9FHA - chains A and B; structure by X-ray diffraction, 1.70 A resolution.

== Chain A (and B) ==
Protein: Transthyretin
Organism: Homo sapiens
Notes: chain B of this document is another copy of the same molecule, construct and numbering; everything in this record applies to it too
UniProt: P02766 (TTHY_HUMAN); residues 1-127 here correspond to UniProt positions 21-147 (UniProt number = residue number + 20)
Sequence (127 residues; row label = number of the first residue in the row):
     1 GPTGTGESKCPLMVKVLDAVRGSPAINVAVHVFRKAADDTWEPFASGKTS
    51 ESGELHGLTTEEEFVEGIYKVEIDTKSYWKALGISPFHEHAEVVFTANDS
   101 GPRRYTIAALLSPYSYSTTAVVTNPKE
Disordered / not traced: 1-9, 126-127 (chain B: 1-9, 125-127)
Small-molecule neighbours: A1IC9 (2-[(E)-[2-(trifluoromethyl)phenyl]methoxyiminomethyl]benzoic acid): K15, L17, T106, A108, A109, L110, S117, T118, T119, V121
UniProt features mapped onto this chain:
  - binding site (L-thyroxine): K15, E54, S117
  - modified residue: C10 (Sulfocysteine), E42 (4-carboxyglutamate), S52 (Phosphoserine)
  - glycosylation: N98 (N-linked (GlcNAc...) asparagine)

== Interface between chain A and chain B ==
Residue-residue contacts (40; chain A residue first):
  K76(A) - T96(B)
  F87(A) - F95(B)  hydrophobic
  F87(A) - T96(B)
  F87(A) - Y105(B)  hydrophobic
  F87(A) - I107(B)  hydrophobic
  F87(A) - A120(B)  hydrophobic
  H88(A) - V93(B)
  H88(A) - V94(B)
  H88(A) - T118(B)
  E89(A) - V94(B)  hydrogen bond (backbone-backbone)
  E89(A) - T96(B)  hydrogen bond
  E92(A) - K70(B)  salt bridge
  E92(A) - E92(B)
  E92(A) - Y116(B)  hydrogen bond (backbone-side chain)
  V93(A) - H88(B)
  V94(A) - H88(B)
  V94(A) - E89(B)  hydrogen bond (backbone-backbone)
  V94(A) - H90(B)
  V94(A) - E92(B)
  F95(A) - F87(B)  hydrophobic
  F95(A) - E89(B)
  T96(A) - E89(B)  hydrogen bond
  Y105(A) - F87(B)  hydrophobic
  I107(A) - F87(B)  hydrophobic
  Y114(A) - T119(B)
  Y114(A) - A120(B)  hydrogen bond (backbone-backbone)
  S115(A) - T118(B)  hydrogen bond (side chain-backbone)
  S115(A) - T119(B)  hydrogen bond
  Y116(A) - E92(B)  hydrogen bond (side chain-backbone)
  Y116(A) - S117(B)
  Y116(A) - T118(B)  hydrogen bond (backbone-backbone)
  S117(A) - Y116(B)
  S117(A) - S117(B)
  T118(A) - S115(B)  hydrogen bond (backbone-side chain)
  T118(A) - Y116(B)  hydrogen bond (backbone-backbone)
  T119(A) - Y114(B)  hydrogen bond (side chain-backbone)
  T119(A) - S115(B)
  A120(A) - F87(B)  hydrophobic
  A120(A) - Y114(B)  hydrogen bond (backbone-backbone)
  V122(A) - Y114(B)  hydrophobic
Other interface residues (no listed pair), chain A (21 interface residues in all): I68, H90
Other interface residues (no listed pair), chain B (22 interface residues in all): I68, K76, V122

== Summary ==
The interface between chain A and chain B involves 21 residues on one side and 22 on the other; the contacts
include 14 hydrogen bonds and 1 salt bridge. Polar contacts include E92(A)-K70(B), E89(A)-T96(B) and
E92(A)-Y116(B). Chain A binds compound A1IC9.
Chain A and chain B are both Transthyretin (Homo sapiens); the structure, Human transthyretin (TTR) in complex
with (E)-2-((((2-(trifluoromethyl)benzyl)oxy)imino)methyl)benzoic acid, was determined by X-ray diffraction
together with 9FF6 and 9FF8 from the same study.
